Entry 8RLT (X-ray diffraction, 2.25 A resolution); this record covers chains A and B of the 5 polymer chains in the assembly.

# Chain A
Name: HLA class I histocompatibility antigen, alpha chain E
Organism: Homo sapiens
UniProt: P13747 (HLAE_HUMAN); residues 1-276 here correspond to UniProt positions 22-297 (UniProt number = residue number + 21)
Chain sequence (276 residues; numbered 1 to 276; the number before each row is that of its first residue):
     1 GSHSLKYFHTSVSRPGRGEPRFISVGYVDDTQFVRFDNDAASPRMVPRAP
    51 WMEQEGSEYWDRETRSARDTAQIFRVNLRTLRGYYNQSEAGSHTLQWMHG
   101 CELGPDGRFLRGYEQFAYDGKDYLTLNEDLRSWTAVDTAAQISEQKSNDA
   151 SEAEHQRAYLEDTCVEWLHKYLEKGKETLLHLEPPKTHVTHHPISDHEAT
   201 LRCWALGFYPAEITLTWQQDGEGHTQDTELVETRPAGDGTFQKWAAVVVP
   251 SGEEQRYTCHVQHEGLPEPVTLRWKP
Swiss-Prot annotation at these positions:
  - region: K275, P276 (Connecting peptide)
  - binding site (a peptide antigen): Y7, E63, S66, N77, Y84, S143, K146, Q156, Y159, Y171
  - glycosylation: N86 (N-linked (GlcNAc...) asparagine)
Cystine bridges: C101-C164, C203-C259

# Chain B
Name: Beta-2-microglobulin
Organism: Homo sapiens
UniProt: P61769 (B2MG_HUMAN); residues 1-99 here correspond to UniProt positions 21-119 (UniProt number = residue number + 20)
Chain sequence (100 residues; numbered 0 to 99; the number before each row is that of its first residue; numbering starts at 0):
     0 MIQRTPKIQVYSRHPAENGKSNFLNCYVSGFHPSDIEVDLLKNGERIEKV
    50 EHSDLSFSKDWSFYLLYYTEFTPTEKDEYACRVNHVTLSQPKIVKWDRDM
Sequence notes: initiating methionine (0)
Swiss-Prot annotation at these positions:
  - modified residue: Q2 (Pyrrolidone carboxylic acid)
  - glycosylation: I1 (N-linked (Glc) (glycation) isoleucine), K19 (N-linked (Glc) (glycation) lysine), K41 (N-linked (Glc) (glycation) lysine), K48 (N-linked (Glc) (glycation) lysine), K58 (N-linked (Glc) (glycation) lysine), K91 (N-linked (Glc) (glycation) lysine), K94 (N-linked (Glc) (glycation) lysine)
Cystine bridges: C25-C80

# Interface between chain A and chain B
Pairs across the interface (56):
  F8(A) with S55(B); F56(B)
  H9(A) with F56(B)
  T10(A) with L54(B); F56(B); F62(B)
  V12(A) with S33(B)
  I23(A) with L54(B)
  V25(A) with D53(B); L54(B); S55(B)
  Y27(A) with S55(B); Y63(B), hydrogen bond
  Q32(A) with D53(B), hydrogen bond
  R35(A) with D53(B), salt bridge
  R48(A) with D53(B), salt bridge
  H93(A) with M0(B)
  Q96(A) with H31(B), hydrogen bond; F56(B); W60(B), hydrogen bond (side chain-backbone); F62(B)
  W97(A) with F56(B)
  M98(A) with S57(B); W60(B), hydrophobic
  Q115(A) with W60(B)
  F116(A) with W60(B)
  A117(A) with W60(B)
  D119(A) with M0(B); I1(B), hydrogen bond (backbone-backbone)
  G120(A) with I1(B); R3(B); H31(B)
  K121(A) with I1(B)
  D122(A) with W60(B), hydrogen bond
  H192(A) with D98(B)
  R202(A) with D98(B), hydrogen bond (side chain-backbone); M99(B)
  W204(A) with D98(B); M99(B)
  V231(A) with Q8(B)
  E232(A) with Q8(B), hydrogen bond (backbone-side chain)
  R234(A) with Q8(B), hydrogen bond; Y10(B); M99(B), hydrogen bond (side chain-backbone)
  P235(A) with Y10(B), hydrogen bond (backbone-side chain); N24(B); Y26(B)
  A236(A) with R12(B), hydrogen bond (backbone-side chain); N24(B), hydrogen bond (backbone-side chain)
  G237(A) with R12(B); L65(B)
  D238(A) with R12(B)
  Q242(A) with Y10(B); S11(B), hydrogen bond (side chain-backbone); R12(B), hydrogen bond (side chain-backbone)
  W244(A) with M99(B), hydrogen bond (side chain-backbone)
Interface residues without a listed pair, chain A (38 interface residues in all): S92, T94, L206, E229, T233
Interface residues without a listed pair, chain B (27 interface residues in all): K6, P14, P32, K58, D59

# Summary
38 residues of chain A and 27 residues of chain B are in contact, with 16 hydrogen bonds and 2 salt bridges.
Polar pairs include R35(A)-D53(B), R48(A)-D53(B) and Y27(A)-Y63(B). From UniProt: 10 peptide antigen-binding
residues on chain A.
Chain A is HLA class I histocompatibility antigen, alpha chain E and chain B is Beta-2-microglobulin, both
from Homo sapiens; the structure, TCR in complex with HLA-E*01:03 bound to HBV envelope 371-379 index peptide,
was determined by X-ray diffraction together with 8RLU and 8RLV from the same study.
